5FHS - chains Z and a of the 28 polymer chains in the assembly; structure by X-ray diffraction, 2.70 A resolution.

[Chain Z]
Protein: Proteasome subunit beta type-6
From: Saccharomyces cerevisiae (strain ATCC 204508 / S288c)
Notes: EC 3.4.25.1
UniProtKB: P23724 (PSB6_YEAST); residues 1-222 here correspond to UniProt positions 20-241 (UniProt number = residue number + 19)
Chain sequence (222 residues; numbered 1 to 222; the number before each row is that of its first residue):
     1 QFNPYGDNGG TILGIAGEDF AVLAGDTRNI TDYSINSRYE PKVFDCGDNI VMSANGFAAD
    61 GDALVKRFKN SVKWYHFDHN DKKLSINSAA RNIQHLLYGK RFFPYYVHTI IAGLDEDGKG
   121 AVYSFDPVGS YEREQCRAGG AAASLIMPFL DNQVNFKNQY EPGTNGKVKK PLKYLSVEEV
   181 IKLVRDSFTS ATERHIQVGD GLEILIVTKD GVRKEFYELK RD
Metal / ion sites: Mg2+: Thr192, Val198

[Chain a]
Protein: Proteasome subunit beta type-7
From: Saccharomyces cerevisiae (strain ATCC 204508 / S288c)
Notes: EC 3.4.25.1
UniProtKB: P30657 (PSB7_YEAST); residues -12 to 233 here correspond to UniProt positions 21-266 (UniProt number = residue number + 33)
Chain sequence (246 residues; row label = number of the first residue in the row; numbers below 1 keep their minus sign (Thr-12 is residue -12)):
   -12 TQIANAGASP MVNTQQPIVT GTSVISMKYD NGVIIAADNL GSYGSLLRFN GVERLIPVGD
    48 NTVVGISGDI SDMQHIERLL KDLVTENAYD NPLADAEEAL EPSYIFEYLA TVMYQRRSKM
   108 NPLWNAIIVA GVQSNGDQFL RYVNLLGVTY SSPTLATGFG AHMANPLLRK VVDRESDIPK
   168 TTVQVAEEAI VNAMRVLYYR DARSSRNFSL AIIDKNTGLT FKKNLQVENM KWDFAKDIKG
   228 YGTQKI
Not modelled in the structure: -12 to 0

[Chain Z / chain a interface]
Contacting residue pairs - 40 pairs, chain Z then chain a:
  Gln1(Z) with Thr1(a), hydrogen bond
  Phe2(Z) with Thr1(a); Arg104(a); Met107(a); Pro109(a), hydrophobic; Trp111(a), hydrophobic; Leu132(a), hydrophobic
  Asn3(Z) with Leu133(a)
  Pro4(Z) with Arg104(a), hydrogen bond (backbone-side chain); Met107(a), hydrophobic; Leu133(a)
  Tyr5(Z) with Arg104(a)
  Asn8(Z) with Val135(a)
  Asn29(Z) with Tyr137(a)
  Ser34(Z) with His149(a), hydrogen bond
  Ile35(Z) with Arg156(a), hydrogen bond (backbone-side chain)
  Asn36(Z) with Tyr137(a), hydrogen bond; Ser139(a)
  Ser37(Z) with Ser138(a), hydrogen bond (side chain-backbone)
  Glu40(Z) with Arg128(a), salt bridge; Tyr137(a); Ser138(a), hydrogen bond (side chain-backbone)
  Phe57(Z) with Arg104(a); Leu133(a); Val135(a), hydrophobic
  Ala59(Z) with Tyr101(a); Leu133(a); Gly134(a); Val135(a)
  Asp60(Z) with Tyr101(a), hydrogen bond; Arg104(a), salt bridge
  Asp62(Z) with Thr136(a), hydrogen bond
  Ala63(Z) with Tyr101(a)
  Lys66(Z) with Glu94(a), salt bridge
  Phe103(Z) with Arg104(a); Ser105(a)
  Tyr105(Z) with Tyr101(a)
  Glu218(Z) with Arg161(a), salt bridge
  Arg221(Z) with Asp160(a), salt bridge; Arg161(a)
Interface residues without a listed pair, chain Z (25 interface residues in all): Gly6, Arg38, Tyr39
Interface residues without a listed pair, chain a (22 interface residues in all): Leu142

[Summary]
The interface between chain Z and chain a involves 25 residues on one side and 22 on the other, with 9
hydrogen bonds and 5 salt bridges. Polar pairs include Glu40(Z)-Arg128(a), Asp60(Z)-Arg104(a) and
Lys66(Z)-Glu94(a). Thr192(Z) and Val198(Z) form the Mg2+ site.
Chain Z is Proteasome subunit beta type-6 and chain a is Proteasome subunit beta type-7, both from
Saccharomyces cerevisiae (strain ATCC 204508 / S288c); the structure, Yeast 20S proteasome beta5-K33A mutant
(propeptide expressed in trans) in complex with Carfilzomib, was determined by X-ray diffraction, deposited
together with 5CZ4, 5CZ5, 5CZ6, 5CZ7, 5CZ8, 5CZ9 and 16 further entries.
